6HE5 - chains A and K of the 20 polymer chains in the assembly; structure by electron microscopy, 4.12 A resolution (low resolution: residue-level contacts below are approximate; hydrogen-bond / salt-bridge calls are withheld).

# Chain A
Molecule: Proteasome subunit alpha
From: Archaeoglobus fulgidus (strain ATCC 49558 / VC-16 / DSM 4304 / JCM 9628 / NBRC 100126)
Notes: EC 3.4.25.1; engineered mutation(s): 0
UniProtKB: O29760 (PSA_ARCFU); residue numbers follow UniProt; this construct covers 2-246
Chain sequence (247 residues; each row starts with the number of its first residue; numbering starts at 0):
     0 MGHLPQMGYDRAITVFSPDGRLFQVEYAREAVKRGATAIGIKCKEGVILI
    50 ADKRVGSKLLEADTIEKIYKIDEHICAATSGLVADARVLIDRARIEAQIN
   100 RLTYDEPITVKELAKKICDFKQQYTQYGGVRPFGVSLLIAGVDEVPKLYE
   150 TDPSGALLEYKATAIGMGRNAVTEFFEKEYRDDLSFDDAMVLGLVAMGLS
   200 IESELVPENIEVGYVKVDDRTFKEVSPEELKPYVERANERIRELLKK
Unresolved in the structure: 0-4
Sequence notes: initiating methionine (0); expression tag (1)
Reported in the primary citation:
  - conformationally variable residues (order/disorder transition): Tyr8 to Pro17
  - contacts within the chain: Tyr8-Pro17
  - self-association interface (contacts with another copy of this molecule); pairs are residue here / residue on that copy: Tyr8-Asp9, Pro17-Tyr26

# Chain K
Molecule: Proteasome-activating nucleotidase
From: Archaeoglobus fulgidus (strain ATCC 49558 / VC-16 / DSM 4304 / JCM 9628 / NBRC 100126)
UniProtKB: O28303 (PAN_ARCFU); residue numbers follow UniProt; this construct covers 2-398
Chain sequence (401 residues; row label = number of the first residue in the row; numbers below 1 keep their minus sign (Gly-2 is residue -2)):
    -2 GHMGGDSEIQYLLEKLKKLEEDYYKLRELYRRLEDEKKFIESERIRYERE
    48 VRRLRSEVERLRSPPLLVGVVSDILEDGRVVVKSSTGPKFVVNTSQYINE
    98 EELKPGARVALNQQTLAIVNVLPTSKDPMVYGFEVEEKPEVSYEDIGGLD
   148 VQIEEIREAVELPLLKPELFAEVGIEPPKGVLLYGPPGTGKTLLAKAVAN
   198 QTRATFIRVVGSEFVQKYIGEGARLVREVFQLAKEKAPSIIFIDELDAIA
   248 ARRTNSDTSGDREVQRTMMQLLAELDGFDPRGDVKVIGATNRIDILDPAI
   298 LRPGRFDRIIEVPLPTFEGRIQIFKIHTRKMKLAEDVDFKELARITEGAS
   348 GADIKAICTEAGMFAIREERAKVTMLDFTKAIEKVLKKTTPIPDLKGVMF
   398 V
Unresolved in the structure: -2 to 389
Sequence notes: expression tag (-2 to 1)
Curated features (UniProtKB/Swiss-Prot):
  - region: Met396 to Val398 (Docks into pockets in the proteasome alpha-ring to cause gate opening)
  - binding site (ATP): Gly185 to Leu190, His324

# Interface between chain A and chain K
Contacting residue pairs (13; chain A residue first):
  Arg20(A) - Asp391(K)
  Arg20(A) - Lys393(K)
  Val24(A) - Met396(K)
  Glu25(A) - Met396(K)
  Arg28(A) - Asp391(K)
  Arg28(A) - Leu392(K)
  Arg28(A) - Val395(K)
  Arg28(A) - Met396(K)
  Asp151(A) - Val395(K)
  Ser153(A) - Met396(K)
  Ala155(A) - Val395(K)
  Leu157(A) - Gly394(K)
  Arg168(A) - Val395(K)
Other interface residues (no listed pair), chain A (11 interface residues in all): Gly19, Leu21
Other interface residues (no listed pair), chain K (7 interface residues in all): Phe397

# In short
Chain A and chain K form an interface of 11 and 7 residues respectively. UniProt lists 7 ATP-binding residues
on chain K. The paper reports conformational variability at Tyr8(A); a self-association interface involving
Tyr8(A) and Pro17(A).
Chain A is Proteasome subunit alpha and chain K is Proteasome-activating nucleotidase, both from Archaeoglobus
fulgidus (strain ATCC 49558 / VC-16 / DSM 4304 / JCM 9628 / NBRC 100126); the structure, 20S core particle of
PAN-proteasomes, was determined by electron microscopy (same publication as 6HE7, 6HE8, 6HE9, 6HEA, 6HEC and
6HED).
